2ZCY - chains H and Z of the 28 polymer chains in the assembly; structure by X-ray diffraction, 2.90 A resolution.

# Chain H
Name: Proteasome component PUP1
From: Saccharomyces cerevisiae
Notes: EC 3.4.25.1
Reference sequence: P25043 (PSB7_YEAST); the construct lacks a stretch of the UniProt sequence and is renumbered around it, so the offset changes along the chain: 1-91 = UniProt 30-120; 93-105 = UniProt 121-133; 106-187 = UniProt 135-216; 189-233 = UniProt 217-261
Amino-acid sequence (232 residues; each row starts with the number of its first residue; note: 2 numbers in that range are skipped by the numbering (no residue carries them; nothing is unmodelled there)):
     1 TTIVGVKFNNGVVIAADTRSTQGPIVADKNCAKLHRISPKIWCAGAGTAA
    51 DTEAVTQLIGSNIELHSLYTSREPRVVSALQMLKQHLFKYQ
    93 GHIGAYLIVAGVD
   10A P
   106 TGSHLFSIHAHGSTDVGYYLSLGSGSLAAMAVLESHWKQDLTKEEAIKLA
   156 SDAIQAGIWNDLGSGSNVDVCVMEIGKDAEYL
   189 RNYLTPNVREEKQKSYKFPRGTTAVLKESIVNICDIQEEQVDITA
Unresolved in the structure: 224-233
Covalently attached groups: Syringolin A (SRG) linked to Thr1
Residues lining bound ligands:
  - Syringolin A (SRG; (2S)-2-[[(2S)-1-[[(5S,8S,9E)-2,7-dioxo-5-propan-2-yl-1,6-diazacyclododeca-3,9-dien-8-yl]amino]-3-methyl-1-oxo-butan-2-yl]carbamoylamino]-3-methyl-butanoic acid), molecule 1: Arg19, Ser20, Thr21, Gln22, Ala27, Cys31, Lys33, Gly45, Ala46, Gly47, Thr48, Ala49, Gly128
  - Syringolin A (SRG), molecule 2: His114, His116, Ser118
Swiss-Prot annotation at these positions:
  - active site: Thr1 (Nucleophile)

# Chain Z
Name: Proteasome component C5
From: Saccharomyces cerevisiae
Notes: EC 3.4.25.1
Reference sequence: P23724 (PSB1_YEAST); the construct lacks a stretch of the UniProt sequence and is renumbered around it, so the offset changes along the chain: -28 to -1 = UniProt 1-28; 1-70 = UniProt 29-98; 71-106 = UniProt 100-135; 107-144 = UniProt 138-175; 2 more segments
Amino-acid sequence (241 residues; numbered -28 to 194 plus 20 insertion-coded residues; 2 numbers in that range are skipped by the numbering (no residue carries them; nothing is unmodelled there); the number before each row is that of its first residue; a row labelled like 10A-10B holds insertion residues (10A, then the next letters in order); numbers below 1 keep their minus sign (Met-28 is residue -28)):
   -28 MATIASEYSSEASNTPIEHQFNPYGDNG
     1 GTILGIAGEDFAVLAGDTRNITDYSINSRYEPKVFDCGDNIVMSANGFAA
    51 DGDALVKRFKNSVKWYHFDH
   70A N
    71 DKKLSINSAARNIQHLLYGKRFFPYYVHTIIAGLDE
10A-10B DG
   107 KGAVYSFDPVGSYEREQCRAGGAAASLIMPFLDNQVNF
14A-14F KNQYEP
14H-14I GT
    1I N
14J-14K GK
14M-14Q VKKPL
   14W K
   145 YLSVEEVIKLVRDSFTSATERHIQVGDGLEILIVTK
   182 DGVRKEFYELKRD
Unresolved in the structure: -28 to -10
Residues lining bound ligands: Syringolin A (SRG; (2S)-2-[[(2S)-1-[[(5S,8S,9E)-2,7-dioxo-5-propan-2-yl-1,6-diazacyclododeca-3,9-dien-8-yl]amino]-3-methyl-1-oxo-butan-2-yl]carbamoylamino]-3-methyl-butanoic acid): Asp114, Pro115, Val116, Ser118

# How chain H and chain Z interact
Residue-residue contacts (57; chain H residue first):
  Arg19(H) - Ile167(Z)
  Arg19(H) - Asp194(Z)  salt bridge
  Pro24(H) - Arg165(Z)
  Pro24(H) - His166(Z)
  Pro24(H) - Ile167(Z)  hydrogen bond (backbone-backbone)
  Ile25(H) - Arg165(Z)
  Val26(H) - Glu164(Z)
  Val26(H) - Arg165(Z)  hydrogen bond (backbone-backbone)
  Val26(H) - Ile167(Z)  hydrophobic
  Ala27(H) - Arg165(Z)  hydrogen bond (backbone-side chain)
  Lys29(H) - Glu164(Z)  salt bridge
  Lys29(H) - Arg165(Z)
  Ile163(H) - Asp194(Z)
  Trp164(H) - Ile26(Z)
  Trp164(H) - Arg29(Z)  hydrogen bond (backbone-side chain)
  Trp164(H) - Arg193(Z)
  Trp164(H) - Asp194(Z)
  Asn165(H) - Tyr24(Z)
  Asp166(H) - Tyr24(Z)
  Asp166(H) - Asp194(Z)
  Leu167(H) - Arg19(Z)
  Leu167(H) - Ile21(Z)  hydrophobic
  Leu167(H) - Asp23(Z)
  Leu167(H) - Tyr24(Z)  hydrogen bond (backbone-backbone)
  Leu167(H) - Ile26(Z)  hydrophobic
  Leu167(H) - Ile167(Z)
  Gly168(H) - Tyr24(Z)
  Ser169(H) - Asp194(Z)
  Gly170(H) - Asp194(Z)
  Ser171(H) - Asp194(Z)  hydrogen bond (backbone-side chain)
  Asn195(H) - Lys192(Z)  hydrogen bond (backbone-side chain)
  Asn195(H) - Asp194(Z)
  Arg197(H) - Thr160(Z)  hydrogen bond
  Arg197(H) - Ser161(Z)  hydrogen bond
  Arg197(H) - Glu164(Z)
  Glu198(H) - Arg156(Z)  salt bridge
  Glu198(H) - Thr160(Z)
  Lys200(H) - Asp157(Z)
  Gln201(H) - Lys153(Z)
  Gln201(H) - Arg156(Z)  hydrogen bond
  Gln201(H) - Asp157(Z)  hydrogen bond (backbone-side chain)
  Lys202(H) - Gln141(Z)
  Lys202(H) - Glu150(Z)
  Lys202(H) - Asp157(Z)  hydrogen bond (backbone-side chain)
  Tyr204(H) - Phe137(Z)  hydrophobic
  Tyr204(H) - Gln141(Z)
  Tyr204(H) - Leu154(Z)
  Tyr204(H) - Asp157(Z)  hydrogen bond
  Phe206(H) - Gln14C(Z)
  Phe206(H) - Asn140(Z)
  Phe206(H) - Gln141(Z)
  Arg208(H) - Pro14F(Z)
  Gly209(H) - Pro14F(Z)
  Thr210(H) - Gln14C(Z)
  Thr210(H) - Tyr14D(Z)  hydrogen bond (backbone-backbone)
  Ala212(H) - Tyr14D(Z)  hydrophobic
  Ala212(H) - Gly14J(Z)
Interface residues without a listed pair, chain H (32 interface residues in all): Thr21, Gly23, Asp28, Val196, Pro207
Interface residues without a listed pair, chain Z (30 interface residues in all): Asn14B, Glu14E, Ser25

# In short
The interface between chain H and chain Z involves 32 residues on one side and 30 on the other, with 14
hydrogen bonds and 3 salt bridges. Polar pairs include Arg19(H)-Asp194(Z), Lys29(H)-Glu164(Z) and
Glu198(H)-Arg156(Z). Bound to chain H: Syringolin A.
Chain H is Proteasome component PUP1 and chain Z is Proteasome component C5, both from Saccharomyces
cerevisiae; the structure, yeast 20S proteasome:syringolin A-complex, was determined by X-ray diffraction
(same publication as 3BDM).
